5S65 - chains A and F of the 6 polymer chains in the assembly; structure by X-ray diffraction, 2.25 A resolution.

[Chain A]
Name: Tubulin alpha-1B chain
From: Bos taurus
UniProtKB: P81947 (TBA1B_BOVIN); residues 1-451 here = UniProt positions 1-451
Chain sequence (451 residues; each row starts with the number of its first residue):
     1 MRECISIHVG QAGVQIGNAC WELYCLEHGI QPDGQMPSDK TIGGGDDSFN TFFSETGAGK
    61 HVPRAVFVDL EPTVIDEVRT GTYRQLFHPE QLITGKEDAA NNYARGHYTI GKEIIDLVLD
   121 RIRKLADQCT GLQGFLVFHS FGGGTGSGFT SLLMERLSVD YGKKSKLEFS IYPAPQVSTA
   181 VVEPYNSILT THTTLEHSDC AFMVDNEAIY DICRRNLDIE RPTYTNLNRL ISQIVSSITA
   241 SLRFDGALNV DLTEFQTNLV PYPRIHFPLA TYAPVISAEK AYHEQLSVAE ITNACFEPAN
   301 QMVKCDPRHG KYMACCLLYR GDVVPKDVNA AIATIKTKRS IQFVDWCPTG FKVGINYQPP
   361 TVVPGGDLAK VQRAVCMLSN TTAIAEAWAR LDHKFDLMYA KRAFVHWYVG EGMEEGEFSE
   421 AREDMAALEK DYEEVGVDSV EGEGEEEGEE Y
Not modelled in the structure: 439-451
Ion coordination: Ca2+: Asp39, Thr41, Gly44, Glu55
Small-molecule neighbours: GTP (guanosine-5'-triphosphate): Val9, Gly10, Gln11, Ala12, Gln15, Ile16, Asp69, Asp98, Ala99, Ala100, Asn101, Ser140, Gly142, Gly143, Gly144, Thr145, Gly146, Ile171, Pro173, Val177, Ser178, Glu183, Asn206, Tyr224, Leu227, Asn228, Ile231

[Chain F]
Name: Tubulin-Tyrosine Ligase
From: Gallus gallus
UniProtKB: E1BQ43 (E1BQ43_CHICK); numbering as in UniProt (aligned over 1-378)
Chain sequence (384 residues; each row starts with the number of its first residue):
     1 MYTFVVRDEN SSVYAEVSRL LLATGQWKRL RKDNPRFNLM LGERNRLPFG RLGHEPGLVQ
    61 LVNYYRGADK LCRKASLVKL IKTSPELSES CTWFPESYVI YPTNLKTPVA PAQNGIRHLI
   121 NNTRTDEREV FLAAYNRRRE GREGNVWIAK SSAGAKGEGI LISSEASELL DFIDEQGQVH
   181 VIQKYLEKPL LLEPGHRKFD IRSWVLVDHL YNIYLYREGV LRTSSEPYNS ANFQDKTCHL
   241 TNHCIQKEYS KNYGRYEEGN EMFFEEFNQY LMDALNTTLE NSILLQIKHI IRSCLMCIEP
   301 AISTKHLHYQ SFQLFGFDFM VDEELKVWLI EVNGAPACAQ KLYAELCQGI VDVAISSVFP
   361 LADTGQKTSQ PTSIFIKLHH HHHH
Not modelled in the structure: 106-124, 156-158, 363-370, 383-384
Sequence notes: expression tag (379-384)
Ion coordination: Mg2+: Glu331, Asn333 (together with AMP-PCP)
Small-molecule neighbours: AMP-PCP (ACP; phosphomethylphosphonic acid adenylate ester): Lys74, Ile148, Lys150, Ala155, Gln183, Lys184, Tyr185, Leu186, Lys198, Asp200, Arg202, Arg222, His239, Leu240, Thr241, Asn242, Asp318, Met320, Ile330, Glu331, Asn333

[Interface between chain A and chain F]
Residue-residue contacts (22):
  Gln176(A) with Pro56(F)
  Glu207(A) with His54(F), salt bridge
  Glu297(A) with His306(F)
  Pro298(A) with Leu307(F), hydrophobic
  Lys304(A) with His54(F)
  Asp306(A) with Arg66(F); Leu307(F)
  Arg308(A) with Pro300(F), hydrogen bond (side chain-backbone); Ala301(F), hydrogen bond (side chain-backbone); Ile302(F); Ser303(F), hydrogen bond (side chain-backbone)
  His309(A) with Arg66(F), hydrogen bond (side chain-backbone); Gly67(F); Ala301(F)
  Lys338(A) with Pro300(F)
  Ser340(A) with Ala301(F)
  Glu386(A) with Gly50(F); Arg66(F), salt bridge
  Arg390(A) with Gly50(F); His54(F), hydrogen bond
  His393(A) with Arg51(F)
  Glu433(A) with Arg46(F), salt bridge
Also at the interface, not in a pair above, chain A (16 interface residues in all): Pro175, Cys305
Also at the interface, not in a pair above, chain F (15 interface residues in all): Gly53, His308

[Summary]
The interface between chain A and chain F involves 16 residues on one side and 15 on the other; the contacts
include 5 hydrogen bonds and 3 salt bridges. Among the polar pairs are Glu207(A)-His54(F), Glu386(A)-Arg66(F)
and Glu433(A)-Arg46(F). Bound to chain A: GTP.
Here chain A is Tubulin alpha-1B chain (Bos taurus) and chain F is Tubulin-Tyrosine Ligase (Gallus gallus).
Entry 5S65 (Tubulin-Z1354416068-complex) was determined by X-ray diffraction (same publication as 5S4L, 5S4M,
5S4N, 5S4O, 5S4P, 5S4Q and 52 further entries).
